PDB entry 7XRE | X-ray diffraction, 2.76 A resolution | chains A and D of the 6 polymer chains in the assembly

# Chain A (and D)
Molecule: DgpA
Source organism: human intestinal bacterium PUE
Notes: chain D of this document is another copy of the same molecule, construct and numbering; everything in this record applies to it too
UniProt: A0A3Q9WWX8 (A0A3Q9WWX8_9BACT); aligned to UniProt positions 1-366 over residues 1-366 (the alignment contains insertions or deletions, so no single offset holds)
Sequence (367 residues; each row starts with the number of its first residue; numbering starts at 0):
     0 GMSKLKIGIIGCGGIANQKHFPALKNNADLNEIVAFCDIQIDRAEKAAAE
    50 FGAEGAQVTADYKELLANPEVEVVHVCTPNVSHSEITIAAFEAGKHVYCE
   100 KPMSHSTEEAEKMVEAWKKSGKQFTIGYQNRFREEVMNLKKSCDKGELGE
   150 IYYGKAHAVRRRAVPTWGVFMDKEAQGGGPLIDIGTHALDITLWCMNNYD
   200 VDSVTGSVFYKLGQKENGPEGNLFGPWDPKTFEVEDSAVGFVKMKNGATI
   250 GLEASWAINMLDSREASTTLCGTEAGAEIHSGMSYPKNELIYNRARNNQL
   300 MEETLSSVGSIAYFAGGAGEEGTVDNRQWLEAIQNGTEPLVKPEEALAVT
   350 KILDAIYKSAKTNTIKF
Not modelled in the structure: 52, 308-318 (chain D: 34, 314-318)
Differences from the reference sequence: expression tag (0)
Modified residues: Mse-1 (selenomethionine); Mse-102, Mse-112, Mse-136, Mse-170, Mse-195, Mse-243, Mse-259, Mse-282, Mse-300 (selenomethionine; parent Met)
Small-molecule neighbours: NAD (nicotinamide-adenine-dinucleotide): Ile-9, Gly-10, Cys-11, Gly-12, Gly-13, Ile-14, Lys-18, Cys-36, Ile-38, Gln-39, Arg-42, Tyr-61, Cys-76, Thr-77, Pro-78, Asn-79, His-82, Glu-99, Lys-100, Pro-101, Gly-126, Gln-128, Trp-166, Val-168, Phe-169, Gln-175, His-186
Reported in the primary citation:
  - mutagenesis - K100A, R159A, D182A: decreased catalytic activity
  - mutagenesis - H186A: unchanged catalytic activity

# Chain A / chain D interface
Residue-residue contacts - 54 pairs, chain A then chain D:
  Glu-133(A) / Gln-298(D)
  Glu-134(A) / Gln-298(D)  hydrogen bond (backbone-side chain)
  Asn-137(A) / Arg-295(D)  hydrogen bond (side chain-backbone)
  Asn-137(A) / Asn-296(D)  hydrogen bond (backbone-side chain)
  Asn-137(A) / Gln-298(D)  hydrogen bond
  Asn-137(A) / Mse-300(D)
  Lys-140(A) / Asn-296(D)
  Ser-141(A) / Arg-295(D)
  Ser-141(A) / Asn-296(D)  hydrogen bond
  Lys-144(A) / Asn-296(D)  hydrogen bond
  Glu-146(A) / Arg-295(D)  salt bridge
  Leu-289(A) / Mse-300(D)
  Tyr-291(A) / Arg-295(D)
  Tyr-291(A) / Mse-300(D)  hydrophobic
  Arg-293(A) / Arg-293(D)
  Arg-293(A) / Glu-302(D)  salt bridge
  Arg-295(A) / Asn-137(D)  hydrogen bond (backbone-side chain)
  Arg-295(A) / Ser-141(D)
  Arg-295(A) / Glu-146(D)  salt bridge
  Arg-295(A) / Tyr-291(D)
  Arg-295(A) / Glu-302(D)  salt bridge
  Asn-296(A) / Asn-137(D)  hydrogen bond
  Asn-296(A) / Lys-140(D)
  Asn-296(A) / Ser-141(D)  hydrogen bond
  Asn-296(A) / Tyr-291(D)
  Gln-298(A) / Glu-133(D)
  Gln-298(A) / Glu-134(D)
  Gln-298(A) / Asn-137(D)  hydrogen bond
  Gln-298(A) / Leu-304(D)
  Leu-299(A) / Leu-304(D)
  Leu-299(A) / Ser-305(D)  hydrogen bond (backbone-backbone)
  Mse-300(A) / Leu-289(D)  hydrophobic
  Mse-300(A) / Tyr-291(D)  hydrophobic
  Mse-300(A) / Glu-302(D)
  Mse-300(A) / Thr-303(D)
  Mse-300(A) / Leu-304(D)  hydrophobic
  Mse-300(A) / Ser-305(D)
  Glu-301(A) / Glu-301(D)
  Glu-301(A) / Glu-302(D)
  Glu-301(A) / Thr-303(D)  hydrogen bond (backbone-backbone)
  Glu-301(A) / Ser-305(D)  hydrogen bond
  Glu-302(A) / Arg-293(D)  salt bridge
  Glu-302(A) / Arg-295(D)  salt bridge
  Glu-302(A) / Mse-300(D)
  Glu-302(A) / Glu-301(D)
  Glu-302(A) / Glu-302(D)
  Thr-303(A) / Mse-300(D)
  Thr-303(A) / Glu-301(D)  hydrogen bond (backbone-backbone)
  Leu-304(A) / Gln-298(D)
  Leu-304(A) / Leu-299(D)
  Leu-304(A) / Mse-300(D)  hydrophobic
  Ser-305(A) / Leu-299(D)  hydrogen bond (backbone-backbone)
  Ser-305(A) / Mse-300(D)
  Ser-305(A) / Glu-301(D)  hydrogen bond

# Overview
20 residues of chain A and 19 residues of chain D are in contact; the contacts include 16 hydrogen bonds and 6
salt bridges. Polar contacts include Glu-146(A)/Arg-295(D), Arg-293(A)/Glu-302(D) and Arg-295(A)/Glu-302(D).
Chain A binds NAD. The paper reports that K100A, R159A and D182A of chain A reduce catalytic activity; H186A
of chain A leaves catalytic activity unchanged.
Chain A and chain D are both DgpA (human intestinal bacterium PUE); the structure, Crystal structure of DgpA,
was determined by X-ray diffraction together with 7XR9 and 7XRF from the same study.
